Entry 8BKZ (electron microscopy, 2.30 A resolution); this record covers chains X and A of the 28 polymer chains in the assembly.

== Chain X (and A) ==
Name: Chaperonin GroEL
Source organism: Escherichia coli
Notes: EC 5.6.1.7; chain A of this document is another copy of the same molecule, construct and numbering; everything in this record applies to it too
UniProtKB: P0A6F5 (CH60_ECOLI); residues 1-548 here = UniProt positions 1-548
Sequence (548 residues; row label = number of the first residue in the row):
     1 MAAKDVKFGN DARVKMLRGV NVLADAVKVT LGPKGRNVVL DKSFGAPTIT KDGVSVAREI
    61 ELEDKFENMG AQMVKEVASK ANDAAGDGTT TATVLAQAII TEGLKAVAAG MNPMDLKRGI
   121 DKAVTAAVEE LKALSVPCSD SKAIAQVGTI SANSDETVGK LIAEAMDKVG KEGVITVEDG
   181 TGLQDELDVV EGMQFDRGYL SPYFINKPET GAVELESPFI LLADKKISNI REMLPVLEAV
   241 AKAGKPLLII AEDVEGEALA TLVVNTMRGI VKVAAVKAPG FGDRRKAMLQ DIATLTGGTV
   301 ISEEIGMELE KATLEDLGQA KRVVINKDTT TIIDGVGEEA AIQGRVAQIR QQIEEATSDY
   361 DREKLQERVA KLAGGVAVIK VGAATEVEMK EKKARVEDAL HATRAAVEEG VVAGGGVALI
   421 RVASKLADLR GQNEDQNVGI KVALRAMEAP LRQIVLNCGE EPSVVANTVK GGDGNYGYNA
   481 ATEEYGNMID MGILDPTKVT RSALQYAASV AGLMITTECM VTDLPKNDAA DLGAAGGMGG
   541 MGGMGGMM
Not modelled in the structure: 1, 526-548
Bound ions: K+: Thr30, Lys51, Thr90 (together with ATP); Mg2+: Asp87 (together with ATP)
Ligand contacts: ATP (adenosine-5'-triphosphate): Thr30, Leu31, Gly32, Pro33, Lys51, Asp52, Gly53, Asp87, Gly88, Thr89, Thr90, Thr91, Ile150, Ser154, Asp398, Gly414, Gly415, Gly416, Ile454, Tyr478, Asn479, Ala480, Ala481, Met488, Ile493, Asp495

== How chain X and chain A interact ==
Contacting residue pairs (62):
  Ala2(X) - Glu61(A)  hydrogen bond (backbone-side chain)
  Ala3(X) - Glu61(A)  hydrogen bond (backbone-side chain)
  Ala3(X) - Leu62(A)
  Ala3(X) - Glu63(A)
  Lys4(X) - Glu59(A)  salt bridge
  Lys4(X) - Glu61(A)  hydrogen bond (backbone-backbone)
  Val6(X) - Ile60(A)  hydrophobic
  Phe8(X) - Asp25(A)
  Phe8(X) - Ala26(A)
  Arg13(X) - Arg36(A)
  Met69(X) - Val39(A)
  Met69(X) - Leu40(A)
  Met69(X) - Asp41(A)
  Met69(X) - Pro47(A)
  Gln72(X) - Pro47(A)
  Met73(X) - Val39(A)  hydrophobic
  Met73(X) - Pro47(A)  hydrophobic
  Met73(X) - Ile49(A)  hydrophobic
  Glu76(X) - Thr385(A)
  Glu76(X) - Glu386(A)  hydrogen bond (side chain-backbone)
  Glu76(X) - Val387(A)  hydrogen bond (side chain-backbone)
  Lys80(X) - Ala384(A)  hydrogen bond (side chain-backbone)
  Val107(X) - Arg36(A)
  Asn112(X) - Lys34(A)
  Pro113(X) - Arg36(A)
  Met114(X) - Asn37(A)
  Met114(X) - Asn153(A)
  Arg118(X) - Asn153(A)  hydrogen bond (side chain-backbone)
  Glu304(X) - Tyr203(A)
  Glu304(X) - Val263(A)
  Ile305(X) - Val264(A)
  Gly306(X) - Val264(A)
  Gln505(X) - Leu183(A)
  Tyr506(X) - Ala384(A)
  Ser509(X) - Ala384(A)
  Ser509(X) - Thr385(A)  hydrogen bond
  Ser509(X) - Glu388(A)
  Val510(X) - Thr385(A)
  Val510(X) - Val387(A)  hydrophobic
  Leu513(X) - Asn37(A)
  Leu513(X) - Ile49(A)  hydrophobic
  Leu513(X) - Val387(A)
  Leu513(X) - Glu388(A)
  Leu513(X) - Glu391(A)
  Thr516(X) - Arg36(A)
  Thr516(X) - Asn37(A)  hydrogen bond
  Thr517(X) - Asn37(A)
  Thr517(X) - Val39(A)
  Glu518(X) - Val29(A)
  Glu518(X) - Arg36(A)  salt bridge
  Glu518(X) - Asn37(A)  hydrogen bond (backbone-backbone)
  Cys519(X) - Asn37(A)
  Cys519(X) - Val38(A)
  Cys519(X) - Val39(A)  hydrogen bond (backbone-backbone)
  Met520(X) - Val39(A)
  Val521(X) - Val39(A)  hydrogen bond (backbone-backbone)
  Val521(X) - Leu40(A)
  Val521(X) - Asp41(A)  hydrogen bond (backbone-backbone)
  Val521(X) - Glu59(A)
  Val521(X) - Ile60(A)  hydrophobic
  Thr522(X) - Asp41(A)  hydrogen bond
  Leu524(X) - Glu63(A)
Also at the interface, not in a pair above, chain X (38 interface residues in all): Lys65, Asp115, Glu303, Gln351, Glu355, Met514
Also at the interface, not in a pair above, chain A (34 interface residues in all): Gly35, Ser154, Glu209, Thr210, Ala260, Met267

== Summary ==
Chain X and chain A form an interface of 38 and 34 residues respectively, with 14 hydrogen bonds and 2 salt
bridges. Polar contacts include Lys4(X)-Glu59(A), Glu518(X)-Arg36(A) and Ala2(X)-Glu61(A). Chain X binds ATP.
Thr30(X), Lys51(X) and Thr90(X) form the K+ site.
Chain X and chain A are both Chaperonin GroEL (Escherichia coli); the structure, GroEL:GroES-ATP complex under
continuous turnover conditions, was determined by electron microscopy together with 8BM0, 8BM1, 8BMO and 8BMT
from the same study.
